Entry 7KKL (electron microscopy, 2.85 A resolution); this record covers chains C and E of the 6 polymer chains in the assembly.

[Chain C]
Name: Spike glycoprotein
Organism: Severe acute respiratory syndrome coronavirus 2
UniProtKB: P0DTC2 (SPIKE_SARS2); residues 1-1208 here = UniProt positions 1-1208
Sequence (1288 residues; each row starts with the number of its first residue):
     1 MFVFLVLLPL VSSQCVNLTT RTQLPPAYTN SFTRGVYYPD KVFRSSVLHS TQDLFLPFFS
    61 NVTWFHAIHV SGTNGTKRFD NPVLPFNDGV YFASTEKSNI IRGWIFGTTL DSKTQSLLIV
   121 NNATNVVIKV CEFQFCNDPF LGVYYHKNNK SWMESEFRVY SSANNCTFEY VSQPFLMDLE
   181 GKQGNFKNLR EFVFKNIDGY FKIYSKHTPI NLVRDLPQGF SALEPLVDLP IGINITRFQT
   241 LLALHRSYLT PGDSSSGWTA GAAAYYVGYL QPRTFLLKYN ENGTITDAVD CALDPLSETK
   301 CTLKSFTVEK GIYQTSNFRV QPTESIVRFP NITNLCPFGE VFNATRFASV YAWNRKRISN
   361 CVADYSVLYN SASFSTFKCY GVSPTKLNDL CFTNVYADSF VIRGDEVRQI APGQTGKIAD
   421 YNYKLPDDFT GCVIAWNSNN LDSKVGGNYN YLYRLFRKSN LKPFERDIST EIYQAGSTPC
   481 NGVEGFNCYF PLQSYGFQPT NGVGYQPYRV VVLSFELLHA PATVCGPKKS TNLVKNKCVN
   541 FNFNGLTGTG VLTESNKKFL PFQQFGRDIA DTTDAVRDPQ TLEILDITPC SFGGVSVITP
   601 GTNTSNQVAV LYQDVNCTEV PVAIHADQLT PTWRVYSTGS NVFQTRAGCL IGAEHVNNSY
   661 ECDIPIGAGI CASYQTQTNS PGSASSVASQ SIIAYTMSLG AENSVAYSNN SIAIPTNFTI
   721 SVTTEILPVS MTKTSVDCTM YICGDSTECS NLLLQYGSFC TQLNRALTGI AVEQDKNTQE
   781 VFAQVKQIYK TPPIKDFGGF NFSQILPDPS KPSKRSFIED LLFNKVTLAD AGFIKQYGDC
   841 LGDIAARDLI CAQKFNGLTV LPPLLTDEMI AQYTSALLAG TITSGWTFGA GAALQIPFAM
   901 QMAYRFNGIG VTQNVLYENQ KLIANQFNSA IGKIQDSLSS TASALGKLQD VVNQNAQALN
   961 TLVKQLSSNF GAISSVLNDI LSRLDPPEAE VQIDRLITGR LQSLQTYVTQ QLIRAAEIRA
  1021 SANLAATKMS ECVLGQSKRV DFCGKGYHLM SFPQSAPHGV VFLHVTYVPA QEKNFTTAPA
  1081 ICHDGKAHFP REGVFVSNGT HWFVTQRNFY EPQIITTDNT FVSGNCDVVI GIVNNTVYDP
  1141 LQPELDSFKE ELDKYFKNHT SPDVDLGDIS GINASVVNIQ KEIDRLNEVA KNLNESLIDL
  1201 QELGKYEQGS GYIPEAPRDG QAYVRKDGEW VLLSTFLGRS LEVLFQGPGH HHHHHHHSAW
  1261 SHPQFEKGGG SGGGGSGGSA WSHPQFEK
Unresolved in the structure: 1-26, 70-79, 144-164, 173-185, 246-262, 621-640, 677-688, 828-853, 1148-1288
Differences from the reference sequence: engineered mutation Gly-682 (Arg in P0DTC2), Ser-683 (Arg in P0DTC2), Ser-685 (Arg in P0DTC2), Pro-986 (Lys in P0DTC2), Pro-987 (Val in P0DTC2); expression tag (1209-1288)
Swiss-Prot annotation at these positions:
  - region: Asn-280 to Cys-301 (Putative superantigen), Arg-403 to Asp-405 (Integrin-binding motif), Asn-448 to Phe-456 (Immunodominant HLA epitope recognized by the CD8+), Pro-681, Ala-684 (Putative superantigen), Ser-816 to Tyr-837 (Fusion peptide 1), Lys-835 to Phe-855 (Fusion peptide 2), Asp-1163 to Glu-1202 (Heptad repeat 2)
  - site: Arg-815, Ser-816 (Cleavage)
  - glycosylation: Asn-17 (N-linked (GlcNAc...) (complex) asparagine), Asn-61 (N-linked (GlcNAc...) (hybrid) asparagine), Asn-74 (N-linked (GlcNAc...) (complex) asparagine), Asn-122 (N-linked (GlcNAc...) (hybrid) asparagine), Asn-149 (N-linked (GlcNAc...) (complex) asparagine), Asn-165 (N-linked (GlcNAc...) (complex) asparagine), Asn-234 (N-linked (GlcNAc...) (high mannose) asparagine), Asn-282 (N-linked (GlcNAc...) (complex) asparagine), Thr-323 (O-linked (GalNAc) threonine), Ser-325 (O-linked (HexNAc...) serine), Asn-331 (N-linked (GlcNAc...) (complex) asparagine), Asn-343 (N-linked (GlcNAc...) (complex) asparagine), Asn-603 (N-linked (GlcNAc...) (hybrid) asparagine), Asn-616 (N-linked (GlcNAc...) (complex) asparagine), Asn-657 (N-linked (GlcNAc...) (complex) asparagine), Thr-676 (O-linked (GlcNAc...) threonine), Thr-678 (O-linked (GlcNAc...) threonine), Asn-709 (N-linked (GlcNAc...) (high mannose) asparagine), Asn-717 (N-linked (GlcNAc...) (hybrid) asparagine), Asn-801 (N-linked (GlcNAc...) (hybrid) asparagine) and 6 more in UniProt
  - natural variant: Leu-5 (L5F: In strain: Iota/B.1.526), Ser-13 (S13I: In strain: Epsilon/B.1.427/B.1.429), Leu-18 (L18F: In strain: Beta/B.1.351, Gamma/P.1 and 1 more), Thr-19 (T19I: In strain: Omicron/BQ.1.1, Omicron/XBB.1.5 and 1 more; T19R: In strain: Delta/B.1.617.2, Omicron/BA.2 and 4 more), Thr-20 (T20N: In strain: Gamma/P.1), Leu-24 to Ala-27 (sequence variant, change not given here; In strain: Omicron/BA.2, Omicron/BA.2.12.1 and 6 more), Pro-26 (P26S: In strain: Gamma/P.1), Gln-52 (Q52H: In strain: Omicron/EG.5.1), Ala-67 (A67V: In strain: Eta/B.1.525, Omicron/BA.1), His-69 to Val-70 (deletion: In strain: Alpha/B.1.1.7, Eta/B.1.525 and 5 more), Gly-75 (G75V: In strain: Lambda/C.37), Thr-76 (T76I: In strain: Lambda/C.37), 82 further natural variant entries in UniProt
  - mutagenesis: His-69 to Val-70 (Increased incorporation of cleaved spike into virions), Asn-121 (N121Q: Partial loss of biliverdin affinity), Arg-190 (R190K: Partial loss of biliverdin affinity), Asn-234 (N234Q: Increased resistance to neutralizing antibodies), Asn-331 (N331Q: Reduced viral infectivity), Asn-343 (N343Q: Reduced viral infectivity), Leu-452 (L452R: Increased resistance to neutralizing antibodies. Decreases HLA binding to NF9 epitope. Increased binding affinity to human ACE2), Tyr-453 (Y453F: Decreased HLA binding to NF9 epitope. Increased binding affinity to human ACE2), Ala-475 (A475V: Increased resistance to neutralizing antibodies), Val-483 (V483A: Increased resistance to neutralizing antibodies), Glu-484 (E484D: Increased replication in human TMEM106B overexpressing cells), Phe-490 (F490L: Increased resistance to neutralizing antibodies and human covalescent sera neutralization), 12 further mutagenesis entries in UniProt
Cystine bridges: Cys-131/Cys-166, Cys-291/Cys-301, Cys-336/Cys-361, Cys-379/Cys-432, Cys-391/Cys-525, Cys-480/Cys-488, Cys-538/Cys-590, Cys-617/Cys-649, Cys-662/Cys-671, Cys-738/Cys-760, Cys-743/Cys-749, Cys-1032/Cys-1043, Cys-1082/Cys-1126
Glycans and other covalent adducts: N-acetylglucosamine (NAG) linked to Asn-61, Asn-165, Asn-234, Asn-282, Asn-331, Asn-343, Asn-603, Asn-616, Asn-657, Asn-709, Asn-717, Asn-801, Asn-1074, Asn-1098, Asn-1134

[Chain E]
Name: Synthetic nanobody mNb6
Organism: synthetic construct
Notes: antibody fragment or engineered binder
Sequence (125 residues; each row starts with the number of its first residue):
     1 QVQLVESGGG LVQAGGSLRL SCAASGYIFG RNAMGWYRQA PGKERELVAG ITRRGSITYY
    61 ADSVKGRFTI SRDNAKNTVY LQMNSLKPED TAVYYCAADP ASPAYGDYWG QGTQVTVSSH
   121 HHHHH
Unresolved in the structure: 1, 120-125
Cystine bridges: Cys-22/Cys-96

[Chain C / chain E interface]
Contacting residue pairs (35):
  Arg-403(C) / Tyr-27(E)
  Lys-417(C) / Ala-104(E)
  Lys-417(C) / Tyr-105(E)
  Gly-446(C) / Asn-77(E)  hydrogen bond (backbone-side chain)
  Tyr-449(C) / Gly-26(E)
  Tyr-449(C) / Gly-30(E)
  Tyr-449(C) / Arg-53(E)
  Tyr-449(C) / Asn-77(E)  hydrogen bond
  Leu-455(C) / Arg-31(E)
  Leu-455(C) / Tyr-105(E)  hydrophobic
  Phe-456(C) / Asn-32(E)
  Ile-472(C) / Arg-54(E)
  Glu-484(C) / Thr-52(E)
  Glu-484(C) / Ile-57(E)
  Gly-485(C) / Tyr-59(E)
  Phe-486(C) / Leu-47(E)  hydrophobic
  Phe-486(C) / Tyr-59(E)  hydrophobic
  Phe-486(C) / Tyr-60(E)
  Phe-486(C) / Ala-61(E)
  Tyr-489(C) / Asn-32(E)
  Tyr-489(C) / Asp-99(E)  hydrogen bond (side chain-backbone)
  Tyr-489(C) / Pro-100(E)
  Phe-490(C) / Asn-32(E)  hydrogen bond (backbone-side chain)
  Phe-490(C) / Arg-54(E)
  Gln-493(C) / Gly-30(E)
  Gln-493(C) / Arg-31(E)  hydrogen bond
  Gln-493(C) / Asn-32(E)  hydrogen bond (side chain-backbone)
  Ser-494(C) / Gly-30(E)  hydrogen bond (backbone-backbone)
  Tyr-495(C) / Gly-26(E)
  Tyr-495(C) / Tyr-27(E)  hydrogen bond (backbone-backbone)
  Gly-496(C) / Gly-26(E)
  Gln-498(C) / Ser-25(E)
  Gln-498(C) / Gly-26(E)  hydrogen bond (side chain-backbone)
  Tyr-505(C) / Gln-3(E)
  Tyr-505(C) / Tyr-27(E)  hydrophobic
Other interface residues (no listed pair), chain C (20 interface residues in all): Tyr-453, Leu-492
Other interface residues (no listed pair), chain E (21 interface residues in all): Phe-29

[In short]
Chain C and chain E form an interface of 20 and 21 residues respectively; the contacts include 9 hydrogen
bonds. Among the polar pairs are Gly-446(C)/Asn-77(E), Tyr-449(C)/Asn-77(E) and Tyr-489(C)/Asp-99(E).
Covalently linked N-acetylglucosamine: at Asn-61(C), Asn-165(C), Asn-234(C), Asn-282(C), Asn-331(C) and
Asn-343(C) and 9 more.
Chain C is Spike glycoprotein (Severe acute respiratory syndrome coronavirus 2) and chain E is Synthetic
nanobody mNb6 (synthetic construct); the structure, SARS-CoV-2 Spike in complex with neutralizing nanobody
mNb6, was determined by electron microscopy, deposited together with 7KKJ and 7KKK.
